PDB entry 5AOU | X-ray diffraction, 1.10 A resolution | chain A

== Chain A ==
Molecule: Indole-3-glycerol phosphate synthase
Organism: Sulfolobus solfataricus
Notes: EC 4.1.1.48
UniProt: Q06121 (TRPC_SULSO); the author numbering skips numbers that UniProt does not, so the offset changes along the chain: 1001-1063 = UniProt 1-63; 2064-2245 = UniProt 64-245
Chain sequence (258 residues; numbered 1001 to 2258; 1000 numbers in that range are skipped by the numbering (no residue carries them; nothing is unmodelled there); the number before each row is that of its first residue):
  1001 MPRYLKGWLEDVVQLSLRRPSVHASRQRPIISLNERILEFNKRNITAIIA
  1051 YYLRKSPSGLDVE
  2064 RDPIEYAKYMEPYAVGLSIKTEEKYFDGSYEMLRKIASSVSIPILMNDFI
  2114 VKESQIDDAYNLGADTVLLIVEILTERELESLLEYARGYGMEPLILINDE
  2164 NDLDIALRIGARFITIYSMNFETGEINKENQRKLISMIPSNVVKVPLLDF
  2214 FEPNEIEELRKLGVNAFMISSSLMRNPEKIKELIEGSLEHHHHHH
Not modelled in the structure: 1001, 1058-1063, 2250-2258
Construct notes: expression tag (2246-2258); engineered mutation E1010 (Lys10 in Q06121), V1022 (Phe22 in Q06121), H1023 (Arg23 in Q06121), Y1051 (Glu51 in Q06121), L1053 (Lys53 in Q06121), A2070 (Ser70 in Q06121), Y2072 (Phe72 in Q06121), P2075 (Arg75 in Q06121), K2083 (Leu83 in Q06121), D2090 (Asn90 in Q06121), M2095 (Thr95 in Q06121), N2110 (Lys110 in Q06121), E2135 (Lys135 in Q06121), G2151 (Ser151 in Q06121), L2159 (Glu159 in Q06121), T2178 (Gly178 in Q06121), Y2180 (Asn180 in Q06121), M2182 (Arg182 in Q06121), N2183 (Asp183 in Q06121), F2184 (Leu184 in Q06121), G2187 (Leu187 in Q06121), P2209 (Ala209 in Q06121), L2210 (Glu210 in Q06121), L2211 (Ser211 in Q06121), D2212 (Gly212 in Q06121), F2213 (Ile213 in Q06121), F2214 (Ser214 in Q06121), P2216 (Arg216 in Q06121), M2231 (Leu231 in Q06121), S2233 (Gly233 in Q06121)
Modified positions: M2237 (s-oxymethionine; MHO)

== Summary ==
Chain A is Indole-3-glycerol phosphate synthase (Sulfolobus solfataricus); the structure, Structure of the
engineered retro-aldolase RA95.5-8F apo, was determined by X-ray diffraction, deposited together with 5AN7.
